PDB entry 3L71 | X-ray diffraction, 2.84 A resolution | chains C and D of the 20 polymer chains in the assembly

# Chain C
Protein: Cytochrome b
From: Gallus gallus
Notes: EC 1.10.2.2
Reference sequence: P18946 (CYB_CHICK); numbering as in UniProt (aligned over 1-380)
Chain sequence (380 residues; each row starts with the number of its first residue):
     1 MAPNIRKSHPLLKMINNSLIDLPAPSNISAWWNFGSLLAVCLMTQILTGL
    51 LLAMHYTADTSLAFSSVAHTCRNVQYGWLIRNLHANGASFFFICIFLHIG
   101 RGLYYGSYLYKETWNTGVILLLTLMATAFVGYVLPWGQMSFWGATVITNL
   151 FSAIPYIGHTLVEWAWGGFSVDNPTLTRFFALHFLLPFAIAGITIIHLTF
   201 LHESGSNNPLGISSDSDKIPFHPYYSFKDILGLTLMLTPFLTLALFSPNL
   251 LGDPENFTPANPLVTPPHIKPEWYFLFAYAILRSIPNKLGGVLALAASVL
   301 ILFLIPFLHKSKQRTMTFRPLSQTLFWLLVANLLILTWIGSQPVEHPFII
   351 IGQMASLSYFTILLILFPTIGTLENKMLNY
Swiss-Prot annotation at these positions:
  - binding site (heme b): His84, His98, His183, His197
  - binding site (a ubiquinone): His202
Ion coordination: heme Fe site 1: His84, His183; heme Fe site 2: His98, His197
Small-molecule neighbours:
  - azoxystrobin (AZO; methyl (2Z)-2-(2-{[6-(2-cyanophenoxy)pyrimidin-4-yl]oxy}phenyl)-3-methoxyacrylate): Met125, Ala128, Phe129, Tyr132, Val133, Met139, Ser140, Gly143, Ala144, Ile147, Phe151, Ile269, Lys270, Pro271, Glu272, Tyr274, Phe275, Ala278, Tyr279, Leu295, Ala296, Ser298, Val299
  - heme (HEM), molecule 1: Trp32, Phe34, Gly35, Ser36, Leu38, Ala39, Phe91, Ile95, His98, Ile99, Arg101, Ser107, Tyr108, Tyr110, Thr113, Trp114, Gly117, Val118, Leu120, Leu121, Ile190, Thr194, His197, Leu198, Leu201, Ser206, Asn207
  - heme (HEM), molecule 2: Leu42, Gln45, Ile46, Gly49, Leu50, Leu52, Ala53, Tyr56, Val67, Arg81, His84, Ala85, Ala88, Phe91, Leu124, Thr127, Ala128, Gly131, Tyr132, Leu134, Pro135, Phe180, His183, Phe184, Pro187, Ile190, Tyr274
  - UQ (Coenzyme Q10, (2Z,6E,10Z,14E,18E,22E,26Z)-isomer): Ser18, Leu19, Leu22, Pro23, Ala24, Ile28, Trp32, Ser36, Ala39, Leu198, Leu201, His202, Ser206, Phe221, Tyr225, Asp229

# Chain D
Protein: Mitochondrial cytochrome c1, heme protein
From: Gallus gallus
Notes: EC 1.10.2.2
Reference sequence: D0VX26 (D0VX26_CHICK); residue numbers follow UniProt; this construct covers 1-241
Chain sequence (241 residues; numbered 1 to 241; the number before each row is that of its first residue):
     1 GELELHPPAFPWSHGGPLSALDHSSVRRGFQVYKQVCSACHSMDYVAFRN
    51 LIGVTHTEAEAKALAEEVEVQDGPDENGELFMRPGKISDYFPKPYPNPEA
   101 ARAANNGALPPDLSYIVNARHGGEDYVFSLLTGYCDPPAGVVVREGLHYN
   151 PYFPGQAIGMAPPIYNEILEYDDGTPATMSQIAKDVCTFLRWAAEPEHDQ
   201 RKRMGLKMLLISALLTSLLYYMKRHKWSVLKSRKMAYRPPK
Ion coordination: heme c Fe: His41, Met160
Small-molecule neighbours: heme c (HEC): Val32, Val36, Cys37, Ala39, Cys40, His41, Asn105, Ala108, Leu109, Pro110, Pro111, Leu113, Ile116, Arg120, Tyr126, Val127, Leu130, Leu131, Phe153, Ile158, Gly159, Met160, Pro163, Ile164, Val186, Leu190

# How chain C and chain D interact
Contacting residue pairs (53):
  Ser26(C) - Trp227(D)
  Phe64(C) - Tyr45(D)
  Ser65(C) - Tyr45(D)
  Ala68(C) - Tyr45(D)  hydrophobic
  Ala68(C) - Tyr115(D)
  Arg72(C) - Tyr45(D)
  Arg72(C) - Ser114(D)
  Arg72(C) - Tyr115(D)  hydrogen bond
  Arg72(C) - Ala193(D)  hydrogen bond (side chain-backbone)
  Arg72(C) - Ala194(D)
  Arg72(C) - Pro196(D)
  Asn73(C) - Arg49(D)  hydrogen bond
  Tyr76(C) - Gln200(D)
  Trp78(C) - Glu197(D)
  Trp78(C) - Gln200(D)  hydrogen bond
  Trp78(C) - Arg201(D)
  Trp78(C) - Met204(D)  hydrophobic
  Leu79(C) - Met204(D)  hydrophobic
  Asp217(C) - Arg233(D)  salt bridge
  Ile219(C) - Trp227(D)  hydrophobic
  Ile219(C) - Leu230(D)  hydrophobic
  Tyr224(C) - Lys226(D)
  Tyr224(C) - Trp227(D)  hydrogen bond (backbone-side chain)
  Tyr224(C) - Leu230(D)  hydrophobic
  Tyr225(C) - Trp227(D)
  Phe227(C) - Met222(D)  hydrophobic
  Phe227(C) - Lys226(D)
  Ile230(C) - Leu219(D)  hydrophobic
  Leu231(C) - Tyr220(D)  hydrophobic
  Leu231(C) - Lys223(D)
  Thr234(C) - Thr216(D)
  Thr234(C) - Leu219(D)
  Leu235(C) - Thr216(D)
  Thr238(C) - Ser212(D)  hydrogen bond
  Leu241(C) - Met208(D)  hydrophobic
  Thr242(C) - Met208(D)
  Thr242(C) - Leu209(D)
  Leu245(C) - Arg201(D)  hydrogen bond (backbone-side chain)
  Leu245(C) - Gly205(D)
  Leu245(C) - Met208(D)  hydrophobic
  Phe246(C) - Pro17(D)
  Phe246(C) - Gly205(D)
  Phe246(C) - Leu209(D)  hydrophobic
  Pro248(C) - Arg201(D)
  Asn249(C) - Asn118(D)
  Pro254(C) - Asn118(D)
  Pro254(C) - Ala119(D)
  Pro254(C) - His121(D)
  Phe257(C) - Tyr115(D)  hydrophobic
  Phe257(C) - Asn118(D)
  Phe257(C) - Ala119(D)  hydrophobic
  Thr258(C) - Ala119(D)
  Glu345(C) - Glu2(D)
Also at the interface, not in a pair above, chain C (32 interface residues in all): Pro223, Lys228, Ala244
Also at the interface, not in a pair above, chain D (37 interface residues in all): Leu18, Val46, Tyr90, Arg120, Glu195, Lys202, Leu206, Val229

# Overview
Chain C and chain D form an interface of 32 and 37 residues respectively, with 7 hydrogen bonds and 1 salt
bridge. Among the polar pairs are Asp217(C)-Arg233(D), Arg72(C)-Tyr115(D) and Arg72(C)-Ala193(D). Chain C
binds heme, azoxystrobin and compound UQ. Bound to chain D: heme c.
Here chain C is Cytochrome b and chain D is Mitochondrial cytochrome c1, heme protein, both from Gallus
gallus. Entry 3L71 (Cytochrome BC1 complex from chicken with azoxystrobin bound) was determined by X-ray
diffraction.
